7OY8 - chains H and M of the 35 polymer chains in the assembly; structure by electron microscopy, 2.50 A resolution.

[Chain H]
Name: Photosynthetic reaction center, H-chain
Organism: Rhodospirillum rubrum (strain ATCC 11170 / ATH 1.1.1 / DSM 467 / LMG 4362 / NCIMB 8255 / S1)
UniProt: Q2RWS4 (Q2RWS4_RHORT); residue numbers follow UniProt; this construct covers 1-257
Chain sequence (257 residues; row label = number of the first residue in the row):
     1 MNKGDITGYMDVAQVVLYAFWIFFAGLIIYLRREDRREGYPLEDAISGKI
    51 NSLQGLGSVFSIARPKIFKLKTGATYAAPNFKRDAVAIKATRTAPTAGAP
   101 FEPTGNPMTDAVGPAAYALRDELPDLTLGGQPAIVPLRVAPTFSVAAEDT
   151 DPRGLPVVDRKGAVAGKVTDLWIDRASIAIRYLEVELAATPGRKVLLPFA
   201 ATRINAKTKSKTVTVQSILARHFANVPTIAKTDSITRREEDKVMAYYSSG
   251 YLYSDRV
Residues lining bound ligands:
  - Trans-Geranyl BACTERIOCHLOROPHYLL A (07D): A25, I28, I29, R32, R36, L56, G57, F60, S61
  - tetramyristoyl-cardiolipin (CD4; (2R,5R,11R,14R)-5,8,11-trihydroxy-5,11-dioxido-17-oxo-2,14-bis(tetradecanoyloxy)-4,6,10,12,16-pentaoxa-5,11-diphosphatriacont-1-yl tetradecanoate), molecule 1: F23, G26, L27, Y30
  - tetramyristoyl-cardiolipin (CD4), molecule 2: F24, I28, R32, R36, Y40, L42, S52, L53, Q54
  - phosphatidylglycerol (PGW; (1R)-2-{[(S)-{[(2S)-2,3-dihydroxypropyl]oxy}(hydroxy)phosphoryl]oxy}-1-[(hexadecanoyloxy)methyl]ethyl (9Z)-octadec-9-enoate), molecule 1: Y9, Q14, L17, Y18, W21
  - phosphatidylglycerol (PGW), molecule 2: R36, L53, Q54, G55, L56, G57, S58, S61
Reported in the primary citation:
  - binding site for Trans-Geranyl BACTERIOCHLOROPHYLL A: I29, R32, R36, L56
  - binding site for phosphatidylglycerol: L56

[Chain M]
Name: Reaction center protein M chain
Organism: Rhodospirillum rubrum (strain ATCC 11170 / ATH 1.1.1 / DSM 467 / LMG 4362 / NCIMB 8255 / S1)
UniProt: Q2RQ26 (Q2RQ26_RHORT); numbering as in UniProt (aligned over 1-306)
Chain sequence (306 residues; each row starts with the number of its first residue):
     1 MSEYQNILTGVQVRTAPHSAPIAKGIFPRLGKPGFSYWLGKIGDAQIGPI
    51 YLGTTGVLSLVFGFFAIEIIGFNLLASVNWSPMEFGRQFFWLGLEPPAAE
   101 YGLGFAPLAEGGWWQIAGFFLTTSILLWWVRMYRRARALKMGTHTAWAFA
   151 SAIFLFLSLGFIRPLLMGNFSESVPFGIFPHLEWTNSFSLNYGNFFYNPF
   201 HMLSIAFLYGSALLFAMHGATILAVSRLGGDREVEQITDRGTAAERAALF
   251 WRWTMGFNATMESIHRWAWWFAVLCTFTGAIGILLTGTVVDNWFEWGVKH
   301 GLAPAP
Disordered / not traced: 1
Ion coordination: Fe ion: H218, E233, H265 (shared with 2 residues of chain L)
Residues lining bound ligands:
  - Trans-Geranyl BACTERIOCHLOROPHYLL A (07D), molecule 1: I67, L121, I125, A152, I153, L155, F156, L159, F176, W184, T185, N186, F188, S189, N194, F195, F196, H201, S204, I205, L208, Y209, C275, T276, G279, A280, I283
  - Trans-Geranyl BACTERIOCHLOROPHYLL A (07D), molecule 2: F89, F156, L159, V174, I178, H181, L182, W184, T185
  - Trans-Geranyl BACTERIOCHLOROPHYLL A (07D), molecule 3: T185, F196, Y209
  - Trans-Geranyl BACTERIOCHLOROPHYLL A (07D), molecule 4: F196, M202, I205, A206, Y209, G210, L213, F271
  - bacteriopheophytin a (BPH), molecule 1: S59, L60, V61, G63, F64, F65, S124, I125, W128, M132, T145, A148, F149, A152, A272, V273, T276
  - bacteriopheophytin a (BPH), molecule 2: Y209, A212, L213, A216, M217, W251, T254, M255
  - tetramyristoyl-cardiolipin (CD4; (2R,5R,11R,14R)-5,8,11-trihydroxy-5,11-dioxido-17-oxo-2,14-bis(tetradecanoyloxy)-4,6,10,12,16-pentaoxa-5,11-diphosphatriacont-1-yl tetradecanoate), molecule 1: R137, G142, T143, H144, W147, R266, W269, W270
  - tetramyristoyl-cardiolipin (CD4), molecule 2: L203, A206, F207, R252, M255, G256, F257, W267, F271
  - spirilloxanthin (CRT): I67, E68, I70, G71, L74, F85, F89, L103, G104, F105, W114, Q115, G118, F119, T122, F156, L159, G160, F161, F170, V174, P175, F176, G177, I178, H181
  - phosphatidylglycerol (PGW; (1R)-2-{[(S)-{[(2S)-2,3-dihydroxypropyl]oxy}(hydroxy)phosphoryl]oxy}-1-[(hexadecanoyloxy)methyl]ethyl (9Z)-octadec-9-enoate): P199, M202, L203, W296, H300, L302
  - RQ0 (2-azanyl-5-[(2E,6E,8E,10E,12E,14E,18E,22E,26E,30E,34E)-3,7,11,15,19,23,27,31,35,39-decamethyltetraconta-2,6,8,10,12,14,18,22,26,30,34,38-dodecaenyl]-3-methoxy-6-methyl-cyclohexa-2,5-diene-1,4-dione): F90, I178, F179
  - ubiquinone-10 (U10): L213, L214, M217, H218, T221, I222, A244, A247, A248, W251, M255, F257, N258, A259, T260, M261, I264, W267, F271

[Interface between chain H and chain M]
Contacting residue pairs (116):
  K3(H) - G287(M)
  K3(H) - T288(M)
  K3(H) - V289(M)
  G4(H) - V289(M)
  Y9(H) - K299(M)  hydrogen bond (backbone-side chain)
  Y9(H) - H300(M)  hydrogen bond
  D11(H) - W296(M)  hydrogen bond
  D11(H) - K299(M)  salt bridge
  D11(H) - H300(M)  salt bridge
  A13(H) - F200(M)
  A13(H) - V290(M)  hydrophobic
  A13(H) - W296(M)
  Q14(H) - W296(M)
  Q14(H) - H300(M)
  V16(H) - F200(M)  hydrophobic
  V16(H) - I281(M)  hydrophobic
  L17(H) - P199(M)  hydrophobic
  L17(H) - F200(M)
  L17(H) - L203(M)  hydrophobic
  F20(H) - L203(M)  hydrophobic
  F20(H) - F207(M)  hydrophobic
  F20(H) - T278(M)
  W21(H) - L203(M)  hydrophobic
  F23(H) - W270(M)  hydrophobic
  F24(H) - F207(M)  hydrophobic
  L27(H) - W270(M)
  L27(H) - L274(M)  hydrophobic
  I28(H) - W267(M)  hydrophobic
  Y30(H) - R266(M)  hydrogen bond
  L31(H) - R266(M)
  L31(H) - W267(M)  hydrophobic
  R32(H) - F257(M)
  R32(H) - N258(M)  hydrogen bond (side chain-backbone)
  E34(H) - T260(M)
  E34(H) - S263(M)
  E34(H) - R266(M)  salt bridge
  D35(H) - N258(M)
  D35(H) - A259(M)
  D35(H) - T260(M)
  D35(H) - S263(M)  hydrogen bond
  D35(H) - W267(M)  hydrogen bond
  E38(H) - R240(M)  salt bridge
  E38(H) - T260(M)
  Y40(H) - R252(M)  hydrogen bond
  L42(H) - R252(M)
  K66(H) - E262(M)  salt bridge
  K66(H) - R266(M)
  F68(H) - I237(M)  hydrophobic
  F68(H) - E262(M)
  L70(H) - T238(M)
  Y76(H) - I237(M)
  Y76(H) - T238(M)
  Y76(H) - R240(M)
  P114(H) - R246(M)  hydrogen bond (backbone-side chain)
  A116(H) - T242(M)  hydrogen bond (backbone-side chain)
  A116(H) - R246(M)  hydrogen bond (backbone-side chain)
  Y117(H) - T242(M)
  A118(H) - R240(M)
  A118(H) - G241(M)
  A118(H) - T242(M)
  A118(H) - E245(M)
  R120(H) - E235(M)  hydrogen bond (side chain-backbone)
  R120(H) - Q236(M)
  R120(H) - D239(M)  salt bridge
  R120(H) - R240(M)
  R120(H) - G241(M)
  D121(H) - D239(M)  hydrogen bond (backbone-side chain)
  D125(H) - R232(M)  salt bridge
  D125(H) - E235(M)
  L128(H) - A20(M)  hydrophobic
  L128(H) - P21(M)
  I134(H) - R232(M)
  T142(H) - T15(M)
  F143(H) - R14(M)
  F143(H) - T15(M)
  S144(H) - V13(M)
  S144(H) - R14(M)  hydrogen bond (backbone-backbone)
  V145(H) - V11(M)  hydrophobic
  V145(H) - Q12(M)
  A146(H) - Q12(M)  hydrogen bond (backbone-backbone)
  A146(H) - R14(M)
  E148(H) - Y37(M)
  D149(H) - G10(M)
  D149(H) - V11(M)
  D149(H) - Q12(M)  hydrogen bond (side chain-backbone)
  D149(H) - Y37(M)  hydrogen bond
  T150(H) - V11(M)
  I178(H) - V13(M)
  A179(H) - V13(M)
  I180(H) - V11(M)  hydrophobic
  I180(H) - V13(M)  hydrophobic
  R181(H) - D231(M)  salt bridge
  R181(H) - R232(M)
  F199(H) - V11(M)  hydrophobic
  A200(H) - Y4(M)
  A200(H) - R227(M)
  A201(H) - E3(M)
  T202(H) - Y4(M)
  R203(H) - S2(M)
  R203(H) - E3(M)  hydrogen bond (side chain-backbone)
  R203(H) - Y4(M)
  I204(H) - V11(M)  hydrophobic
  Q216(H) - E3(M)
  S217(H) - E3(M)
  R237(H) - D239(M)  salt bridge
  E240(H) - R232(M)  salt bridge
  D241(H) - G241(M)
  D241(H) - T242(M)  hydrogen bond (side chain-backbone)
  M244(H) - R227(M)
  M244(H) - L228(M)
  M244(H) - G229(M)
  A245(H) - R246(M)
  S248(H) - L228(M)
  S248(H) - R246(M)  hydrogen bond
  Y251(H) - E3(M)  hydrogen bond
  Y251(H) - R227(M)
Interface residues without a listed pair, chain H (69 interface residues in all): D5, G8, V12, R37, A115, P152, I173
Interface residues without a listed pair, chain M (58 interface residues in all): Q5, N6, D44, S226, L285, D291, W293

[Summary]
69 residues of chain H and 58 residues of chain M are in contact; the contacts include 21 hydrogen bonds and
10 salt bridges. Polar contacts include D11(H)-K299(M), D11(H)-H300(M) and E34(H)-R266(M). From the paper: a
binding site for Trans-Geranyl BACTERIOCHLOROPHYLL A at I29(H), R32(H) and R36(H) among others; a binding site
for phosphatidylglycerol at L56(H).
Chain H is Photosynthetic reaction center, H-chain and chain M is Reaction center protein M chain, both from
Rhodospirillum rubrum (strain ATCC 11170 / ATH 1.1.1 / DSM 467 / LMG 4362 / NCIMB 8255 / S1); the structure,
Cryo-EM structure of the Rhodospirillum rubrum RC-LH1 complex, was determined by electron microscopy.
